Entry 5MUY (X-ray diffraction, 1.99 A resolution); this record covers chains A and B.

== Chain A (and B) ==
Protein: L protein
Organism: CAS virus
Notes: fragment: C-terminus; chain B of this document is another copy of the same molecule, construct and numbering; everything in this record applies to it too
UniProt: J7HBG8 (J7HBG8_9VIRU); numbering as in UniProt (aligned over 1721-2046)
Amino-acid sequence (328 residues; row label = number of the first residue in the row; note: 1718 numbers in that range are skipped by the numbering (no residue carries them; nothing is unmodelled there)):
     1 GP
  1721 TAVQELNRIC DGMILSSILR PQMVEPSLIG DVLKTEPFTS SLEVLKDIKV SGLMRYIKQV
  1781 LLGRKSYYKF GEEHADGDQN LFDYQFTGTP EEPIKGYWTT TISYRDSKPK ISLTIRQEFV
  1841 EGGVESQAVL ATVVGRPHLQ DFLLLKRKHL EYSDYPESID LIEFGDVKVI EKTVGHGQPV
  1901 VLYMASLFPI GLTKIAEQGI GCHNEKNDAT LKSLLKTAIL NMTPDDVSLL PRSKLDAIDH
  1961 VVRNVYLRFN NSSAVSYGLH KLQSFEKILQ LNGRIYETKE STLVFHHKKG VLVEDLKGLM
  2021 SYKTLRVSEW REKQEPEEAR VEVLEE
Unresolved in the structure: 1
Sequence notes: expression tag (1-2)
Ligand contacts: 7N-methyl-8-hydroguanosine-5'-triphosphate (MGT): Pro1810, Pro1813, Phe1839, Val1840, Glu1841, Gly1842
What the authors report for this chain:
  - binding site for 7N-methyl-8-hydroguanosine-5'-triphosphate: Phe1839

== Chain A / chain B interface ==
Residue-residue contacts (116):
  Thr1721(A) - Asp1880(B)  hydrogen bond
  Val1723(A) - Tyr1875(B)  hydrophobic
  Val1723(A) - Asp1880(B)
  Gln1724(A) - Glu1877(B)
  Gln1724(A) - Asp1880(B)  hydrogen bond
  Gln1724(A) - Leu1881(B)
  Asn1727(A) - Tyr1875(B)  hydrogen bond (side chain-backbone)
  Asn1727(A) - Pro1876(B)
  Asn1727(A) - Glu1877(B)  hydrogen bond (side chain-backbone)
  Arg1728(A) - Glu1877(B)  salt bridge
  Ile1768(A) - Tyr1875(B)
  Lys1769(A) - Tyr1875(B)
  Val1770(A) - Asp1874(B)
  Val1770(A) - Tyr1875(B)  hydrophobic
  Ser1771(A) - Asp1874(B)  hydrogen bond (backbone-side chain)
  Met1774(A) - Asp1874(B)
  Met1774(A) - Tyr1875(B)
  Asp1803(A) - Tyr1872(B)
  Tyr1804(A) - Tyr1804(B)  hydrogen bond (backbone-backbone)
  Tyr1804(A) - Gln1805(B)
  Tyr1804(A) - Phe1806(B)  hydrogen bond (backbone-backbone)
  Gln1805(A) - Phe1806(B)
  Gln1805(A) - Thr1809(B)
  Gln1805(A) - Glu1812(B)  hydrogen bond
  Phe1806(A) - Gln1805(B)
  Phe1806(A) - Phe1806(B)  hydrogen bond (backbone-backbone)
  Phe1806(A) - Thr1807(B)  hydrogen bond (backbone-side chain)
  Thr1807(A) - Ile1814(B)
  Pro1810(A) - His1923(B)
  Glu1811(A) - Gly1919(B)
  Glu1811(A) - Ile1920(B)  hydrogen bond (side chain-backbone)
  Glu1811(A) - Gly1921(B)  hydrogen bond (side chain-backbone)
  Glu1811(A) - His1923(B)  salt bridge
  Glu1811(A) - Asn1964(B)  hydrogen bond
  Glu1811(A) - Leu1967(B)
  Glu1812(A) - Leu1967(B)
  Lys1815(A) - Lys1999(B)
  Gly1816(A) - Lys1999(B)
  Arg1825(A) - Tyr1804(B)
  Phe1839(A) - His1923(B)
  Gly1842(A) - Glu1925(B)
  Asp1874(A) - His1923(B)
  Tyr1875(A) - His1923(B)  hydrogen bond (side chain-backbone)
  Glu1877(A) - Asn1727(B)  hydrogen bond
  Gly1919(A) - Glu1811(B)
  His1923(A) - Gly1843(B)
  His1923(A) - Val1844(B)
  His1923(A) - Ser1878(B)  hydrogen bond
  Asn1924(A) - Gly1842(B)
  Asn1924(A) - Glu1877(B)  hydrogen bond
  Glu1925(A) - Gly1842(B)  hydrogen bond (backbone-backbone)
  Asp1928(A) - Gly1842(B)
  Asp1928(A) - Gly1843(B)
  His1960(A) - Glu1811(B)
  Leu1967(A) - Pro1810(B)
  Leu1967(A) - Glu1811(B)
  Leu1967(A) - Pro1813(B)
  Leu1967(A) - Phe1839(B)
  Arg1968(A) - Phe1839(B)
  Ser1973(A) - Glu1841(B)
  Arg1994(A) - Glu2046(B)  hydrogen bond (side chain-backbone)
  Lys1999(A) - Gly1816(B)
  Lys1999(A) - Glu1838(B)  salt bridge
  Lys1999(A) - Phe1839(B)
  His2006(A) - Leu2044(B)
  His2006(A) - Glu2045(B)  hydrogen bond (side chain-backbone)
  His2007(A) - Glu2045(B)  salt bridge
  His2007(A) - Glu2046(B)
  Lys2008(A) - Glu2045(B)  salt bridge
  Lys2009(A) - Glu2042(B)  salt bridge
  Lys2009(A) - Leu2044(B)
  Leu2012(A) - Leu2044(B)  hydrophobic
  Glu2014(A) - Leu2016(B)
  Asp2015(A) - Leu2016(B)
  Asp2015(A) - Lys2017(B)  salt bridge
  Leu2016(A) - Glu2000(B)
  Lys2017(A) - Val2013(B)
  Lys2017(A) - Glu2014(B)
  Lys2017(A) - Asp2015(B)  salt bridge
  Lys2017(A) - Lys2017(B)  hydrogen bond (backbone-side chain)
  Lys2017(A) - Ser2028(B)
  Leu2019(A) - Arg2040(B)
  Leu2019(A) - Val2041(B)
  Leu2019(A) - Glu2042(B)  hydrogen bond (backbone-backbone)
  Met2020(A) - Glu2042(B)
  Met2020(A) - Leu2044(B)  hydrophobic
  Ser2021(A) - Val2041(B)
  Ser2021(A) - Glu2042(B)  hydrogen bond (backbone-backbone)
  Ser2021(A) - Val2043(B)
  Ser2021(A) - Leu2044(B)  hydrogen bond (backbone-backbone)
  Tyr2022(A) - Glu2045(B)
  Tyr2022(A) - Glu2046(B)  hydrogen bond (side chain-backbone)
  Lys2023(A) - Glu2046(B)  salt bridge
  Arg2026(A) - Lys2033(B)
  Arg2026(A) - Glu2038(B)  salt bridge
  Arg2026(A) - Val2041(B)
  Ser2028(A) - Leu2016(B)
  Ser2028(A) - Lys2017(B)
  Glu2038(A) - Arg2026(B)  salt bridge
  Val2041(A) - Leu2019(B)
  Val2041(A) - Ser2021(B)
  Val2041(A) - Arg2026(B)
  Glu2042(A) - Lys2009(B)  salt bridge
  Glu2042(A) - Leu2019(B)  hydrogen bond (backbone-backbone)
  Glu2042(A) - Met2020(B)
  Glu2042(A) - Ser2021(B)  hydrogen bond (backbone-backbone)
  Val2043(A) - Ser2021(B)
  Leu2044(A) - His2006(B)
  Leu2044(A) - Lys2009(B)
  Leu2044(A) - Leu2012(B)  hydrophobic
  Leu2044(A) - Ser2021(B)  hydrogen bond (backbone-backbone)
  Glu2045(A) - His2006(B)  hydrogen bond (backbone-side chain)
  Glu2045(A) - Tyr2022(B)
  Glu2046(A) - Arg1994(B)  hydrogen bond (backbone-side chain)
  Glu2046(A) - Tyr2022(B)  hydrogen bond (backbone-side chain)
  Glu2046(A) - Lys2023(B)
Also at the interface, not in a pair above, chain A (71 interface residues in all): Phe1802, Pro1813, Ile1814, Tyr1872, Pro1876, Gln1918, Ile1920, Asn1964, Val2013, Gly2018, Arg2040
Also at the interface, not in a pair above, chain B (71 interface residues in all): Gly1808, Val1840, Glu1871, Asn1924, Ser2001, His2007, Lys2008, Gly2018, Val2027, Glu2029, Glu2037

== In short ==
Chain A and chain B each contribute 71 residues to their interface, with 31 hydrogen bonds and 12 salt
bridges. Polar contacts include Arg1728(A)-Glu1877(B), Glu1811(A)-His1923(B) and Lys1999(A)-Glu1838(B). Chain
A binds 7N-methyl-8-hydroguanosine-5'-triphosphate. From the paper: a binding site for
7N-methyl-8-hydroguanosine-5'-triphosphate at Phe1839(A).
Both chains are L protein (CAS virus). Entry 5MUY (Structure of a C-terminal domain of a reptarenavirus L
protein with m7GTP) was determined by X-ray diffraction, deposited together with 5MUZ and 5MV0.
